4Z3O - chains A and G of the 6 polymer chains in the assembly; structure by X-ray diffraction, 3.44 A resolution.

[Chain A]
Protein: DNA topoisomerase 4 subunit B, ParE30-ParC55 fused topo IV from S. pneumoniae
Organism: Streptococcus pneumoniae
Notes: EC 5.99.1.3
Reference sequence: chimeric construct of Q59961, P72525: residues 404-995 from Q59961 (PARE_STRPN) positions 404-643 (offset varies); residues 1003-1484 from P72525 positions 3-484 (UniProt number = residue number - 1000)
Amino-acid sequence (742 residues; row label = number of the first residue in the row; note: 352 numbers in that range are skipped by the numbering (no residue carries them; nothing is unmodelled there)):
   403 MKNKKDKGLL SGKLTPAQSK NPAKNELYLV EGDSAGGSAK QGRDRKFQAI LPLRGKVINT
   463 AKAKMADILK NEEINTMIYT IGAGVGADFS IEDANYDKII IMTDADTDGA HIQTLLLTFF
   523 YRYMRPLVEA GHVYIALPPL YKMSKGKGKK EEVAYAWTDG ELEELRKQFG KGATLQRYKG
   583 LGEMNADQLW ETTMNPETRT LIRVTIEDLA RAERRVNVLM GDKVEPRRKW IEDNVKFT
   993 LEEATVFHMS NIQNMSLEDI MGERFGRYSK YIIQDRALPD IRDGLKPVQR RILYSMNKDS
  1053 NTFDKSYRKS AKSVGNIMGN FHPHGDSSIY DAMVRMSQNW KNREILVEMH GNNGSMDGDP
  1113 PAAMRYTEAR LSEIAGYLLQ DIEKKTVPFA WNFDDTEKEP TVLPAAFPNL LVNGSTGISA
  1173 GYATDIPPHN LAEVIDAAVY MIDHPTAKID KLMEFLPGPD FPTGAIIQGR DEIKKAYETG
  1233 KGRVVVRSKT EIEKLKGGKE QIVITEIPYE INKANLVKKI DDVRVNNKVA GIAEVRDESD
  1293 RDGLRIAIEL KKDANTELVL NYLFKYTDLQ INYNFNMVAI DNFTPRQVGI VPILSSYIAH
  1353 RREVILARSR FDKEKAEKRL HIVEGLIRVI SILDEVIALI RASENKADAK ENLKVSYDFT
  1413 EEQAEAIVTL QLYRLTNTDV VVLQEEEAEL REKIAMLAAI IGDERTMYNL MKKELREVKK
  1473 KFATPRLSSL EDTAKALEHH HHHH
Unresolved in the structure: 403-414, 545-556, 570-576, 993-1002, 1485-1496
Differences from the reference sequence: expression tag (403, 1485-1496); engineered mutation Ile460 (Val in Q59961), Thr1257 (Ile257 in P72525); linker (996-1002)
Metal / ion sites: Mg2+: Asp506, Asp508
Ligand contacts: moxifloxacin (MFX; 1-cyclopropyl-6-fluoro-8-methoxy-7-[(4aS,7aS)-octahydro-6H-pyrrolo[3,4-b]pyridin-6-yl]-4-oxo-1,4-dihydroquinoline-3-carboxylic acid): Arg456, Gly457, Glu475, Ser1079
Curated features (UniProtKB/Swiss-Prot):
  - binding site (Mg(2+)): Glu433, Asp506, Asp508
  - site: Lys458 (Interaction with DNA), Asn461 (Interaction with DNA), His513 (Interaction with DNA), Arg629 (Interaction with DNA), Lys1038 (Interaction with DNA), His1074 (Interaction with DNA), His1076 (Interaction with DNA), Arg1087 (Interaction with DNA), Lys1093 (Interaction with DNA), Arg1117 (Transition state stabilizer)
  - active site: Tyr1118 (O-(5'-phospho-DNA)-tyrosine intermediate)

[Chain G]
Molecule: E-site DNA
Sequence (7 nucleotides; row label = number of the first residue in the row):
     9 CGTGCAT

[How chain A and chain G interact]
Contacting residue pairs (26; chain A residue first):
  Glu433(A) with DT15(G), phosphate contact
  Gly457(A) with DT15(G), base contact
  Lys458(A) with DT15(G), hydrogen bond to the base
  Asp510(A) with DA14(G), phosphate contact; DT15(G), sugar contact
  Arg1028(A) with DC13(G), phosphate contact; DA14(G), salt bridge to the phosphate
  Lys1038(A) with DG12(G), phosphate contact; DC13(G), salt bridge to the phosphate
  Val1040(A) with DC13(G), sugar contact; DA14(G), phosphate contact
  His1074(A) with DA14(G), salt bridge to the phosphate
  His1076(A) with DA14(G), hydrogen bond to the phosphate; DT15(G), salt bridge to the phosphate
  Gly1077(A) with DT15(G), phosphate contact
  Ser1080(A) with DA14(G), base contact; DT15(G), base contact
  Ala1084(A) with DC13(G), phosphate contact
  Arg1087(A) with DG12(G), salt bridge to the phosphate; DC13(G), phosphate contact
  Thr1168(A) with DG12(G), sugar contact; DC13(G), phosphate contact
  Ile1170(A) with DT11(G), base contact; DG12(G), base contact
  Glu1262(A) with DT11(G), phosphate contact; DG12(G), phosphate contact
Other interface residues (no listed pair), chain A (18 interface residues in all): Gln1041, Lys1093

[In short]
The interface between chain A and chain G involves 18 residues on one side and 5 on the other; the contacts
include 2 hydrogen bonds and 5 salt bridges. Among the polar pairs are Lys458(A)-DT15(G), His1076(A)-DA14(G)
and Arg1028(A)-DA14(G). Chain A binds moxifloxacin.
Chain A is DNA topoisomerase 4 subunit B, ParE30-ParC55 fused topo IV from S. pneumoniae (Streptococcus
pneumoniae) and chain G is E-site DNA; the structure, Quinolone(Moxifloxacin)-DNA cleavage complex of
topoisomerase IV from S. pneumoniae, was determined by X-ray diffraction.
